2E2K - chains C and E of the 6 polymer chains in the assembly; structure by X-ray diffraction, 2.50 A resolution.

# Chain C (and E)
Name: Formamidase
Source organism: Helicobacter pylori
Notes: EC 3.5.1.49; chain E of this document is another copy of the same molecule, construct and numbering; everything in this record applies to it too
UniProt: O25836 (AMIF_HELPY); residues 1-334 here = UniProt positions 1-334
Chain sequence (334 residues; each row starts with the number of its first residue):
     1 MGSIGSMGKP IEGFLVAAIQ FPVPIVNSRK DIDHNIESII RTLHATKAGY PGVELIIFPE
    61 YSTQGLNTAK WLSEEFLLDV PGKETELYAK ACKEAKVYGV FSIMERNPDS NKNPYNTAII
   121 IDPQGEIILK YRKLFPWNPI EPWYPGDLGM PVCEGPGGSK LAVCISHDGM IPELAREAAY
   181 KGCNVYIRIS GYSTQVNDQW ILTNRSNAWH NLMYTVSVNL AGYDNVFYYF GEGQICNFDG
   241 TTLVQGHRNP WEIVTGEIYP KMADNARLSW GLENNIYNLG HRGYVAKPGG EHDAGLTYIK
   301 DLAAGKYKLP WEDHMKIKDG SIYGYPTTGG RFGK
Unresolved in the structure: 1-12, 226, 283-288, 300 (chain E: 1-12, 283-288, 298)
Differences from the reference sequence: engineered mutation S166 (Cys in O25836)
Curated features (UniProtKB/Swiss-Prot):
  - active site: E60 (Proton acceptor), K133 (Proton donor)
  - mutagenesis: D168 (D168A: Loss of activity)
What the authors report for this chain:
  - mutagenesis - C166S: abolished catalytic activity (citing earlier work)

# Interface between chain C and chain E
Residue-residue contacts (24; chain C residue first):
  T194(C) with Y50(E); I253(E), hydrogen bond (side chain-backbone); T255(E), hydrogen bond (backbone-side chain)
  Q195(C) with Y50(E); T255(E)
  N197(C) with H247(E), hydrogen bond
  D198(C) with L243(E)
  F227(C) with N249(E); P250(E); W251(E), hydrophobic; E252(E)
  Y229(C) with Y229(E), hydrogen bond; N249(E); P250(E)
  E232(C) with H247(E), salt bridge
  H247(C) with R248(E), hydrogen bond (backbone-side chain)
  R248(C) with H247(E), hydrogen bond; R248(E), hydrogen bond (backbone-side chain); N249(E), hydrogen bond; E252(E), salt bridge
  I322(C) with P51(E), hydrophobic
  Y323(C) with A48(E); G49(E), hydrogen bond (side chain-backbone); P51(E)
Also at the interface, not in a pair above, chain C (12 interface residues in all): N249

# Overview
Chain C and chain E form an interface of 12 and 14 residues respectively; the contacts include 9 hydrogen
bonds and 2 salt bridges. Polar contacts include E232(C)-H247(E), R248(C)-E252(E) and T194(C)-I253(E). From
UniProt: active-site residues E60(C) and K133(C) and one mutagenesis site on chain C. From the paper: C166S of
chain C abolishes catalytic activity.
Both chains are Formamidase (Helicobacter pylori). Entry 2E2K (Helicobacter pylori formamidase AmiF contains a
fine-tuned cysteine-glutamate-lysine catalytic triad) was determined by X-ray diffraction (same publication as
2DYU, 2DYV and 2E2L).
